PDB entry 4CZ0 | X-ray diffraction, 3.20 A resolution | chains E and F of the 6 polymer chains in the assembly

# Chain E
Molecule: Haemagglutinin
Source organism: Influenza A virus (A/MALLARD/SWEDEN/51/2002 (H10N2))
Notes: fragment: ha1, residues 18-335
UniProt: E0YNJ7 (E0YNJ7_9INFA); the construct lacks a stretch of the UniProt sequence and is renumbered around it, so the offset changes along the chain: 11-127 = UniProt 18-134; 128-158 = UniProt 136-166; 159-261 = UniProt 169-271; 263-276 = UniProt 272-285; 1 more segments
Sequence (318 residues; each row starts with the number of its first residue; note: 1 number in that range is skipped by the numbering (no residue carries it; nothing is unmodelled there); a row labelled like 158A-158B holds insertion residues (158A, then the next letters in order)):
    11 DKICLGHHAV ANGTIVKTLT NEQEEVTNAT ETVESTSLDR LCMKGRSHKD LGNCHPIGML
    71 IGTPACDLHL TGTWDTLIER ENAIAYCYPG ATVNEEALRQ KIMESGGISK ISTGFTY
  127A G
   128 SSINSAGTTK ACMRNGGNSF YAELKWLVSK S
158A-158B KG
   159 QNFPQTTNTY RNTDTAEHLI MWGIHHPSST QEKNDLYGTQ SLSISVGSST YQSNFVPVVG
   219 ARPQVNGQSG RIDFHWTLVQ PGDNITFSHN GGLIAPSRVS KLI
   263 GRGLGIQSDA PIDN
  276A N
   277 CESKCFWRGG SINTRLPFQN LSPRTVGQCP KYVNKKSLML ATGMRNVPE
Cystine bridges: Cys52-Cys277, Cys64-Cys76, Cys97-Cys139, Cys281-Cys305
Glycans and other covalent adducts: N-acetylglucosamine (NAG) linked to Asn38, Asn242

# Chain F
Molecule: Haemagglutinin
Source organism: Influenza A virus (A/MALLARD/SWEDEN/51/2002 (H10N2))
Notes: fragment: ha2, residues 341-512
UniProt: E0YNJ7 (E0YNJ7_9INFA); residues 1-172 here correspond to UniProt positions 341-512 (UniProt number = residue number + 340)
Sequence (172 residues; row label = number of the first residue in the row):
     1 GLFGAIAGFI ENGWEGMVDG WYGFRHQNAQ GTGQAADYKS TQAAIDQITG KLNRLIEKTN
    61 TEFESIESEF SEIEHQIGNV INWTKDSITD IWTYQAELLV AMENQHTIDM ADSEMLNLYE
   121 RVRKQLRQNA EEDGKGCFEI YHACDDSCME SIRNNTYDHS QYREEALLNR LN
Cystine bridges: Cys144-Cys148
Glycans and other covalent adducts: N-acetylglucosamine (NAG) linked to Asn82, Asn154

# Chain E / chain F interface
Pairs across the interface - 124 pairs, chain E then chain F:
  Asp11(E) with Gln27(F), hydrogen bond (backbone-backbone); Asn28(F); Glu139(F); Ile140(F), hydrogen bond (backbone-backbone); His142(F)
  Lys12(E) with His26(F); Gln27(F), hydrogen bond (backbone-backbone); Cys137(F); Phe138(F); Glu139(F); Ile140(F); Met149(F)
  Ile13(E) with Phe24(F), hydrophobic; Arg25(F); Cys137(F), hydrogen bond (backbone-side chain); Phe138(F), hydrogen bond (backbone-backbone)
  Cys14(E) with Phe24(F); Arg25(F), hydrogen bond (backbone-backbone); Cys137(F), disulfide
  Leu15(E) with Trp14(F); Gly23(F); Phe24(F), hydrophobic; Met115(F), hydrophobic; Leu118(F), hydrophobic; Tyr119(F), hydrophobic; Gly136(F), hydrogen bond (backbone-backbone); Phe138(F), hydrophobic
  Gly16(E) with Trp14(F); Tyr22(F); Gly23(F), hydrogen bond (backbone-backbone); Met115(F)
  His17(E) with Ile6(F); Gly13(F); Trp14(F), hydrogen bond (backbone-backbone); Trp21(F)
  His18(E) with Trp14(F); Met17(F); Gly20(F); Trp21(F), hydrogen bond (backbone-backbone)
  Ala19(E) with Trp14(F); Glu15(F)
  Ala21(E) with Glu15(F)
  Val26(E) with Asn104(F)
  Lys27(E) with Val100(F); Ala101(F); Asn104(F), hydrogen bond (backbone-side chain)
  Thr28(E) with Ala101(F); Asn104(F); Gln105(F)
  Leu29(E) with Ala101(F); Met102(F), hydrophobic; Gln105(F), hydrogen bond (backbone-side chain)
  Thr30(E) with Gln105(F), hydrogen bond (backbone-side chain)
  Val36(E) with Ile108(F), hydrophobic
  Thr42(E) with Leu55(F); Val100(F)
  Glu89(E) with Phe70(F)
  Arg90(E) with Phe70(F)
  Glu91(E) with Phe70(F)
  Glu106(E) with Ser68(F)
  Arg109(E) with Ser68(F), hydrogen bond
  Gln110(E) with Ser65(F); Ile66(F)
  Glu114(E) with Glu64(F)
  Arg264(E) with Glu64(F), salt bridge
  Leu266(E) with Glu62(F)
  Gln269(E) with Ser65(F), hydrogen bond; Glu67(F), hydrogen bond (side chain-backbone); Ser68(F); Glu69(F), hydrogen bond (side chain-backbone); Phe70(F)
  Asp271(E) with Phe70(F)
  Arg284(E) with Glu69(F), salt bridge; Phe70(F)
  Arg291(E) with Ile56(F)
  Pro293(E) with Leu55(F)
  Phe294(E) with Trp92(F), hydrophobic; Ala96(F), hydrophobic
  Arg300(E) with Glu67(F), salt bridge; Glu69(F), salt bridge; Lys85(F)
  Val302(E) with Phe63(F); Ser65(F)
  Gly303(E) with Thr61(F); Glu62(F); Phe63(F), hydrogen bond (backbone-backbone)
  Gln304(E) with Asn60(F); Glu62(F)
  Lys307(E) with Phe63(F); Trp92(F)
  Tyr308(E) with Thr89(F); Trp92(F)
  Val309(E) with Trp92(F); Thr93(F); Ala96(F), hydrophobic
  Asn310(E) with Thr89(F); Thr93(F), hydrogen bond (backbone-side chain)
  Lys311(E) with Thr93(F); Glu97(F)
  Leu314(E) with Ala96(F); Glu97(F); Val100(F), hydrophobic
  Met315(E) with Val100(F); Asn104(F), hydrogen bond (backbone-side chain)
  Leu316(E) with Leu55(F), hydrophobic; Glu103(F); Asn104(F)
  Ala317(E) with Asn104(F), hydrogen bond (backbone-side chain); Thr107(F)
  Thr318(E) with Trp21(F); Ile48(F)
  Gly319(E) with Trp21(F)
  Met320(E) with Trp21(F); Tyr22(F); Ala111(F), hydrophobic
  Arg321(E) with Gly1(F); Ile6(F); Ile108(F)
  Val323(E) with Asn12(F)
  Pro324(E) with Asn12(F), hydrogen bond (backbone-side chain)
  Glu325(E) with Asn12(F); Gly13(F), hydrogen bond (side chain-backbone); Trp14(F), hydrogen bond (side chain-backbone); Glu15(F), hydrogen bond (side chain-backbone)
Interface residues without a listed pair, chain E (56 interface residues in all): Val20, His65, Ser270, Thr301
Interface residues without a listed pair, chain F (63 interface residues in all): Ala7, Ile10, Leu52, Ser71, Asp90, Leu98, Leu99, Ile152
Disulfides between the chains: Cys14(E)-Cys137(F)

# In short
56 residues of chain E and 63 residues of chain F are in contact; the contacts include 1 disulfide bond, 25
hydrogen bonds and 4 salt bridges. Polar contacts include Arg264(E)-Glu64(F), Arg284(E)-Glu69(F) and
Arg300(E)-Glu67(F). Covalently linked N-acetylglucosamine: at Asn38(E) and Asn242(E).
Chain E is Haemagglutinin and chain F is Haemagglutinin, both from Influenza A virus (A/MALLARD/SWEDEN/51/2002
(H10N2)); the structure, Structure of the A_mallard_Sweden_51_2002 H10 Avian Haemmaglutinin in complex with
avian receptor analog Su-3SLN, was determined by X-ray diffraction, deposited together with 4CYV, 4CYW, 4CYZ
and 4D00.
